PDB entry 6OAZ | X-ray diffraction, 3.04 A resolution | chains A and E

Chain A:
Name: Lipoprotein lipase
From: Homo sapiens
Notes: EC 3.1.1.34
UniProtKB: P06858 (LIPL_HUMAN); residues 28-475 here = UniProt positions 28-475
Chain sequence (448 residues; row label = number of the first residue in the row):
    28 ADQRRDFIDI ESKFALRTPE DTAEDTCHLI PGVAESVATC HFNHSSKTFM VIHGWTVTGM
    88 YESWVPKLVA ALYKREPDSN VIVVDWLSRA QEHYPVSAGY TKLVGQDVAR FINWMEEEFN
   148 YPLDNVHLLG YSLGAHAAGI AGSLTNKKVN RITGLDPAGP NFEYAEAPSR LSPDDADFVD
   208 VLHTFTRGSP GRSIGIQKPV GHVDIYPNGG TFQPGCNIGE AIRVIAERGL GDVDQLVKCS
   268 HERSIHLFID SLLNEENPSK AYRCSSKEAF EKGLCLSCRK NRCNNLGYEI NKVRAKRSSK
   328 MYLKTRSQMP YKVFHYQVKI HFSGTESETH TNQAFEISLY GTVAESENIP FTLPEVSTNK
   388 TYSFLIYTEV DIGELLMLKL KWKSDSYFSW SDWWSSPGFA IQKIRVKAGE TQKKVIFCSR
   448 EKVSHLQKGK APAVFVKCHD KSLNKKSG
Unresolved in the structure: 28-29, 245-262, 412-419, 472-475
Disulfides: Cys-54/Cys-67, Cys-243/Cys-266, Cys-291/Cys-302, Cys-305/Cys-310, Cys-445/Cys-465
Covalent attachments: N-acetylglucosamine (NAG) linked to Asn-70, Asn-386
Bound ions: Ca2+ site 1: Ala-194, Arg-197, Ser-199, Asp-202; Ca2+ site 2: Glu-374 (shared with Glu-122(E) of chain E)
Curated features (UniProtKB/Swiss-Prot):
  - region: Arg-32 to Thr-53 (Interaction with GPIHBP1), Cys-243 to Cys-266 (Essential for determining substrate specificity), Trp-417 to Trp-421 (Important for interaction with lipoprotein particles), Lys-430 to Lys-434 (Important for heparin binding), Ile-443 to Asp-467 (Interaction with GPIHBP1)
  - active site: Ser-159 (Nucleophile), Asp-183 (Charge relay system), His-268 (Charge relay system)
  - binding site (Ca(2+)): Ala-194, Arg-197, Ser-199, Asp-202
  - modified residue (3'-nitrotyrosine): Tyr-121, Tyr-191, Tyr-343
  - glycosylation (N-linked (GlcNAc...) asparagine): Asn-70, Asn-386
  - natural variant: Asp-36 (D36N: Risk factor for FCHL3), Asn-70 (N70S: In HLPP1), Val-96 (V96L: In HLPP1), Ala-98 (A98T: In HLPP1), Arg-102 (R102S: In HLPP1), Trp-113 (W113G: In HLPP1; W113R: In HLPP1), Thr-128 (T128A: In HLPP1), Gly-132 (G132R: In HLPP1), His-163 (H163R: In HLPP1), Gly-169 (G169E: In HLPP1), Gly-181 (G181S: In HLPP1; G181V: In HLPP1), Asp-183 (D183G: In HLPP1; D183H: In HLPP1; D183N: In HLPP1), 47 further natural variant entries in UniProt
  - mutagenesis: Ser-159 (S159G: Loss of enzyme activity with triolein and tributyrin; S159T: Loss of enzyme activity with triolein and tributyrin), Asp-183 (D183G/N: Loss of enzyme activity with triolein and tributyrin), Ser-199 (S199G: Loss of enzyme activity), Asp-201 (D201E: No effect on enzyme activity), Asp-202 (D202E: Loss of enzyme activity), Asn-244 to Val-264 (Reduced triglyceride hydrolase activity and increased phospholipase activity), Ile-245 to Leu-263 (Loss of both triglyceride hydrolase and phospholipase activity), Ile-245 to Ala-248 (Loss of triglyceride hydrolase activity while phospholipase activity remains intact), Gln-262 to Leu-263 (Loss of triglyceride hydrolase activity while phospholipase activity remains intact), His-268 (H268G: Loss of enzyme activity with triolein and tributyrin; H268Q: Loss of enzyme activity with triolein and tributyrin), Trp-417 (W417A: Loss of interaction with lipoprotein particles, but no effect on interaction with GPIHBP1; when associated with 420-A-A-421), Trp-420 to Trp-421 (Loss of interaction with lipoprotein particles, but no effect on interaction with GPIHBP1; when associated with A-417), 3 further mutagenesis entries in UniProt

Chain E:
Name: Glycosylphosphatidylinositol-anchored high density lipoprotein-binding protein 1
From: Homo sapiens
UniProtKB: Q8IV16 (HDBP1_HUMAN); residue numbers follow UniProt; this construct covers 21-151
Chain sequence (131 residues; numbered 21 to 151; the number before each row is that of its first residue):
    21 QTQQEEEEED EDHGPDDYDE EDEDEVEEEE TNRLPGGRSR VLLRCYTCKS LPRDERCDLT
    81 QDCSHGQTCT TLIAHGNTES GLLTTHSTWC TDSCQPITKT VEGTQVTMTC CQSSLCNVPP
   141 WQSSRVQDPT G
Unresolved in the structure: 21-60, 144-151
Disulfides: Cys-65/Cys-89, Cys-68/Cys-77, Cys-83/Cys-110, Cys-114/Cys-130, Cys-131/Cys-136
Construct notes: engineered mutation Asp-78 (Asn in Q8IV16), Asp-82 (Asn in Q8IV16)
Bound ions: Ca2+: Glu-122 (shared with Glu-374(A) of chain A)

Interface between chain A and chain E:
Pairs across the interface - 34 pairs, chain A then chain E:
  Tyr-367(A) with Glu-122(E), hydrogen bond
  Gly-368(A) with Lys-119(E), hydrogen bond (backbone-side chain)
  Thr-369(A) with Lys-119(E), hydrogen bond (backbone-side chain)
  Glu-372(A) with Lys-119(E), salt bridge
  Glu-374(A) with Glu-122(E)
  Met-404(A) with Val-121(E); Glu-122(E)
  Lys-406(A) with Glu-122(E), salt bridge
  Lys-430(A) with Lys-69(E)
  Ile-443(A) with Lys-69(E)
  Cys-445(A) with Ser-70(E)
  Ser-446(A) with Ser-70(E)
  Arg-447(A) with Ala-94(E); Gly-96(E), hydrogen bond (side chain-backbone); Thr-98(E); Leu-103(E), hydrogen bond (side chain-backbone); Thr-105(E), hydrogen bond; Thr-124(E)
  Glu-448(A) with Thr-98(E); Ser-100(E), hydrogen bond; Leu-103(E)
  Val-463(A) with Leu-92(E), hydrophobic
  Lys-464(A) with Leu-92(E); Ser-107(E); Trp-109(E)
  Cys-465(A) with Lys-69(E); Ser-70(E); Ser-107(E); Trp-109(E)
  His-466(A) with Lys-69(E); Trp-109(E)
  Asp-467(A) with Trp-109(E); Thr-111(E)
  Ser-469(A) with Asp-112(E)
Interface residues without a listed pair, chain A (23 interface residues in all): Val-370, Ala-371, Glu-401, Leu-403
Interface residues without a listed pair, chain E (26 interface residues in all): His-95, Asn-97, Glu-99, Thr-104, Cys-110, Gln-115, Ile-117, Val-126, Met-128

Overview:
23 residues of chain A face 26 of chain E across their interface; the contacts include 7 hydrogen bonds and 2
salt bridges. Polar contacts include Glu-372(A)/Lys-119(E), Lys-406(A)/Glu-122(E) and Tyr-367(A)/Glu-122(E).
N-acetylglucosamine is covalently linked to Asn-70(A) and Asn-386(A).
Chain A is Lipoprotein lipase and chain E is Glycosylphosphatidylinositol-anchored high density
lipoprotein-binding protein 1, both from Homo sapiens; the structure, Apo Structure of WT Lipoprotein Lipase
in Complex with GPIHBP1 Mutant N78D N82D produced in HEK293-F ..., was determined by X-ray diffraction
together with 6OAU and 6OB0 from the same study.
